8FY1 - chains A and C of the 4 polymer chains in the assembly; structure by X-ray diffraction, 2.56 A resolution.

# Chain A
Name: von Hippel-Lindau disease tumor suppressor
From: Homo sapiens
UniProt: P40337 (VHL_HUMAN); residues 54-213 here = UniProt positions 54-213
Amino-acid sequence (180 residues; each row starts with the number of its first residue):
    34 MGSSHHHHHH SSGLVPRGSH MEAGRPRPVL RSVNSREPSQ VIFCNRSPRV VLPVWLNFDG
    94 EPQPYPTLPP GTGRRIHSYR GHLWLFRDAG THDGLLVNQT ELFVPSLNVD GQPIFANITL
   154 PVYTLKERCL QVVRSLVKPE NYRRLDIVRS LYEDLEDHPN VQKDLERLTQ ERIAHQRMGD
Disordered / not traced: 34-60, 205-213
Differences from the reference sequence: expression tag (34-53)
Small-molecule neighbours: YF8 (N-[8-(4-{[(1R,3R,4S)-4-(4-chlorophenyl)-1-methyl-3-{[4-(4-{[4-{[(2R)-4-(morpholin-4-yl)-1-(phenylsulfanyl)butan-2-yl]amino}-3-(trifluoromethanesulfonyl)benzene-1-sulfonyl]carbamoyl}phenyl)piperazin-1-yl]methyl}cyclohexyl]methyl}piperazin-1-yl)-8-oxooctanoyl]-3-methyl-L-valyl-(4R)-4-hydroxy-N-{(1S)-1-[4-(4-methyl-1,3-thiazol-5-yl)phenyl]ethyl}-L-prolinamide): Asn67, Arg69, Phe76, Pro86, Trp88, Phe91, Tyr98, Pro99, Leu101, Arg107, Ile109, His110, Ser111, Tyr112, His115, Trp117
Swiss-Prot annotation at these positions:
  - region: Thr157 to Val166 (Interaction with Elongin BC complex)
  - natural variant: Leu63 (L63P: In PCC), Arg64 (R64P: In PCC), Ser65 (S65A: In PCC; S65L: In VHLD; S65W: In VHLD), Val66 to Gln73 (deletion: In VHLD), Ser68 (S68W: In PCC and VHLD), Glu70 (E70K: In VHLD), Val74 (V74G: In VHLD), Ile75 (deletion: In VHLD), Phe76 (F76I: In VHLD; F76L: In VHLD; F76S: In VHLD; deletion: In VHLD), Asn78 (N78H: In VHLD; N78S: In VHLD; N78T: In VHLD), Arg79 (R79P: In VHLD), Ser80 (S80I: In VHLD; S80N: In PCC and VHLD; S80R: In VHLD), 64 further natural variant entries in UniProt
  - mutagenesis: Tyr98 (Y98N: No interaction with HIF1A. No HIF1A degradation)
Reported in the primary citation:
  - binding site for YF8: Phe91, Tyr98, His115
  - conformationally variable residues (side-chain flip): Arg69

# Chain C
Name: Elongin-C
From: Homo sapiens
UniProt: Q15369 (ELOC_HUMAN); residues 17-112 here = UniProt positions 17-112
Amino-acid sequence (96 residues; numbered 17 to 112; the number before each row is that of its first residue):
    17 MYVKLISSDG HEFIVKREHA LTSGTIKAML SGPGQFAENE TNEVNFREIP SHVLSKVCMY
    77 FTYKVRYTNS STEIPEFPIA PEIALELLMA ANFLDC
Disordered / not traced: 49-56

# How chain A and chain C interact
Contacting residue pairs (36; chain A residue first):
  Arg79(A) with Glu89(C)
  Pro81(A) with Glu92(C)
  Arg82(A) with Glu92(C), salt bridge
  Gln132(A) with Ser87(C), hydrogen bond
  Leu153(A) with Ile90(C); Pro91(C); Glu92(C)
  Val155(A) with Tyr83(C); Thr84(C); Ile90(C), hydrophobic
  Tyr156(A) with Tyr76(C), hydrogen bond (backbone-side chain)
  Thr157(A) with Tyr76(C); Cys112(C)
  Leu158(A) with Tyr76(C), hydrogen bond (backbone-side chain); Phe93(C), hydrophobic; Ala107(C), hydrophobic; Cys112(C), hydrogen bond (backbone-backbone)
  Lys159(A) with Leu104(C); Ala107(C); Asn108(C), hydrogen bond; Cys112(C), hydrogen bond (backbone-backbone)
  Arg161(A) with Glu92(C), salt bridge; Phe93(C), hydrogen bond (side chain-backbone); Ile95(C)
  Cys162(A) with Ile95(C), hydrophobic; Leu103(C), hydrophobic; Leu104(C), hydrophobic
  Leu163(A) with Leu104(C), hydrophobic
  Val165(A) with Ile95(C); Ala100(C), hydrophobic
  Leu169(A) with Pro97(C), hydrophobic
  Asp179(A) with Met105(C)
  Ile180(A) with Leu101(C), hydrophobic; Met105(C), hydrophobic
  Leu184(A) with Leu104(C), hydrophobic; Asn108(C)
Interface residues without a listed pair, chain A (26 interface residues in all): Ser80, Pro154, Gln164, Val166, Leu178, Val181, Ser183, Asp187
Interface residues without a listed pair, chain C (24 interface residues in all): Val73, Tyr79, Lys80, Asn85, Ser86

# Summary
26 residues of chain A face 24 of chain C across their interface, with 7 hydrogen bonds and 2 salt bridges.
Among the polar pairs are Arg82(A)-Glu92(C), Arg161(A)-Glu92(C) and Gln132(A)-Ser87(C). Chain A binds compound
YF8. The paper reports a binding site for YF8 at Phe91(A), Tyr98(A) and His115(A); conformational variability
at Arg69(A).
Chain A is von Hippel-Lindau disease tumor suppressor and chain C is Elongin-C, both from Homo sapiens; the
structure, E3:PROTAC:target ternary complex structure (VCB/753b/BCL-2), was determined by X-ray diffraction,
deposited together with 8FY0 and 8FY2.
